9MU3 - chains C and D of the 6 polymer chains in the assembly; structure by electron microscopy, 3.14 A resolution.

== Chain C ==
Protein: adaptor
Source organism: Staphylococcus phage 80alpha
UniProtKB: A0AA96SLM5 (A0AA96SLM5_9CAUD); numbering as in UniProt (aligned over 1-100)
Sequence (100 residues; row label = number of the first residue in the row):
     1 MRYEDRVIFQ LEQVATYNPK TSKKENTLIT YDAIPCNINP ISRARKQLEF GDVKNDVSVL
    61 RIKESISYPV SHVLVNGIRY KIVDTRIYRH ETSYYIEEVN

== Chain D ==
Protein: DUF3168 domain-containing protein
Source organism: Staphylococcus phage 80alpha
UniProtKB: A4ZFB8 (A4ZFB8_BP80A); residues 1-127 here = UniProt positions 1-127
Sequence (127 residues; row label = number of the first residue in the row):
     1 MTPNLQLYNK AYETLQGYGF PVISRKEMQQ EIPYPFFVIK MPESNRSKYT FDSYSGDTNL
    61 VIDIWSVSDD LGHHDGLVKR CIDDLTPSVK TNDYDFEEDD TNITQLVDDT TNQELLHTSI
   121 TISYKTF

== Interface between chain C and chain D ==
Pairs across the interface (35; chain C residue first):
  Tyr17(C) - Leu71(D)
  Ser22(C) - Asp70(D)
  Ser22(C) - Leu71(D)  hydrogen bond (backbone-backbone)
  Ser22(C) - Gly72(D)  hydrogen bond (backbone-backbone)
  Lys23(C) - Asp69(D)
  Lys23(C) - Asp70(D)
  Lys24(C) - Ser68(D)
  Lys24(C) - Asp69(D)  hydrogen bond (backbone-backbone)
  Lys24(C) - Glu114(D)  salt bridge
  Glu25(C) - Asp69(D)
  Asn26(C) - Asp69(D)  hydrogen bond (backbone-side chain)
  Arg45(C) - Met28(D)
  Lys46(C) - Thr110(D)  hydrogen bond (side chain-backbone)
  Leu48(C) - Thr110(D)
  Glu49(C) - His117(D)
  Phe50(C) - Arg25(D)
  Phe50(C) - Lys26(D)  hydrogen bond (backbone-backbone)
  Phe50(C) - Phe36(D)  hydrophobic
  Phe50(C) - Trp65(D)
  Gly51(C) - Lys26(D)
  Asp52(C) - Arg25(D)  salt bridge
  Asp52(C) - Lys26(D)  hydrogen bond (backbone-side chain)
  Asp52(C) - Glu27(D)
  Asp52(C) - Met28(D)
  Val53(C) - Lys26(D)
  Lys54(C) - Met28(D)
  Lys54(C) - Glu31(D)  salt bridge
  Lys81(C) - Asn112(D)
  Glu97(C) - Asn112(D)  hydrogen bond
  Glu98(C) - Asn112(D)  hydrogen bond (backbone-side chain)
  Val99(C) - Thr111(D)
  Val99(C) - Asn112(D)
  Asn100(C) - Tyr34(D)  hydrogen bond
  Asn100(C) - Thr111(D)  hydrogen bond (backbone-side chain)
  Asn100(C) - Gln113(D)  hydrogen bond
Other interface residues (no listed pair), chain D (20 interface residues in all): Val38

== Overview ==
The chain C/chain D interface involves 20 residues from each chain, with 12 hydrogen bonds and 3 salt bridges.
Polar pairs include Lys24(C)-Glu114(D), Asp52(C)-Arg25(D) and Lys54(C)-Glu31(D).
Chain C is adaptor and chain D is DUF3168 domain-containing protein, both from Staphylococcus phage 80alpha;
the structure, SaPI1 neck structure, was determined by electron microscopy (same publication as 9MU2).
